PDB entry 2WTK | X-ray diffraction, 2.65 A resolution | chains E and F of the 3 polymer chains in the assembly

[Chain E]
Name: STE20-related kinase adapter protein alpha
Source organism: Homo sapiens
Notes: fragment: pseudokinase domain, residues 59-431
UniProtKB: Q7RTN6 (STRAA_HUMAN); numbering as in UniProt (aligned over 59-431)
Amino-acid sequence (373 residues; row label = number of the first residue in the row):
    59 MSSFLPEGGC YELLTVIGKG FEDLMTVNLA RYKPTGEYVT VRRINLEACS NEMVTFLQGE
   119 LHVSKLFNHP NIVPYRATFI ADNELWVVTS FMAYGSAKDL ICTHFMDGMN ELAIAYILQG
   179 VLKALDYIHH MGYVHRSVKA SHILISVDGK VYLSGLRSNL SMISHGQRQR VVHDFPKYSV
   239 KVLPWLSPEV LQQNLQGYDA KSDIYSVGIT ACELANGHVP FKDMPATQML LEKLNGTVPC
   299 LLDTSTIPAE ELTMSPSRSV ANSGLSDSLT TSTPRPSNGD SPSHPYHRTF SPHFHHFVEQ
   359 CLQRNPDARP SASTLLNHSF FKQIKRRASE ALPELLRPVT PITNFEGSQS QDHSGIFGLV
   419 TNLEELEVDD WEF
Not modelled in the structure: 59, 65-67, 280, 293-294, 299-347, 419-427
Curated features (UniProtKB/Swiss-Prot):
  - modified residue (Phosphothreonine): T329, T419
  - mutagenesis: Y185 (Y185F: Suppresses STK11/LKB1 activation without affecting complex assembly), H231 (H231A: Inhibits interaction with STK11/LKB1; when associated with A-), F233 (F233A: Inhibits interaction with STK11/LKB1; when associated with A-), L241 (L241A: Inhibits interaction with STK11/LKB1), Q251 (Q251A: Inhibits interaction with STK11/LKB1), T329 (T329A: Loss of STK11/LKB1-mediated phosphorylation), T419 (T419A: Loss of STK11/LKB1-mediated phosphorylation)
Small-molecule neighbours: AMP-PNP (ANP; phosphoaminophosphonic acid-adenylate ester): I75, G76, K77, G78, F79, M83, V85, T98, R100, T147, S148, F149, M150, G153, S154, D157, K197, S199, H200, L202, R215, K239, F415

[Chain F]
Name: Serine/threonine-protein kinase 11
Source organism: Homo sapiens
Notes: EC 2.7.11.1; fragment: kinase domain, residues 43-347
UniProtKB: Q15831 (STK11_HUMAN); numbering as in UniProt (aligned over 43-347)
Amino-acid sequence (305 residues; row label = number of the first residue in the row):
    43 AKLIGKYLMG DLLGEGSYGK VKEVLDSETL CRRAVKILKK KKLRRIPNGE ANVKKEIQLL
   103 RRLRHKNVIQ LVDVLYNEEK QKMYMVMEYC VCGMQEMLDS VPEKRFPVCQ AHGYFCQLID
   163 GLEYLHSQGI VHKDIKPGNL LLTTGGTLKI SALGVAEALH PFAADDTCRT SQGSPAFQPP
   223 EIANGLDTFS GFKVDIWSAG VTLYNITTGL YPFEGDNIYK LFENIGKGSY AIPGDCGPPL
   283 SDLLKGMLEY EPAKRFSIRQ IRQHSWFRKK HPPAEAPVPI PPSPDTKDRW RSMTVVPYLE
   343 DLHGA
Not modelled in the structure: 43-44, 120-124, 258-261, 271-272, 277-281, 316, 325-335, 341-347
Construct notes: engineered mutation A194 (Asp in Q15831)
Curated features (UniProtKB/Swiss-Prot):
  - active site: D176 (Proton acceptor)
  - binding site (ATP): L55 to V63, K78
  - modified residue: K44 (N6-acetyllysine), K48 (N6-acetyllysine), K96 (N6-acetyllysine), K97 (N6-acetyllysine), T189 (Phosphothreonine), K296 (N6-acetyllysine), K311 (N6-acetyllysine), S325 (Phosphoserine), T336 (Phosphothreonine)
  - natural variant: Y49 (Y49D: In melanoma), L50 to D53 (deletion: In PJS), V66 (V66M: In cervical carcinoma), L67 (L67P: In PJS), R86 (R86G: In sporadic cancer), R87 (R87K: In a metastatic melanoma sample), Q123 (Q123R: In sporadic cancer), G135 (G135R: In melanoma), F157 (F157S: In sporadic cancer), L160 (L160P: In cervical cancer), D162 to L164 (sequence variant, change not given here; In PJS), G163 (G163D: In TGCT), 29 further natural variant entries in UniProt
  - mutagenesis: K44 (K44R: No effect on kinase activity), K48 (K48Q: No effect on basal nucleocytoplasmic localization, but fails to translocate to the cytoplasm when coexpressed with SIRT1 ...), R74 (R74A: Impaired formation of a heterotrimeric complex with STRADA and CAB39; when associated with A-204), K78 (K78I: Loss of kinase activity, leading to greatly reduced autophosphorylation; K78M: Loss of kinase activity, leading to reduced autophosphorylation and acting as a dominant-negative mutant), K96 (K96R: No effect on kinase activity), K97 (K97R: No effect on kinase activity), T189 (T189A: Reduced phosphorylation), F204 (F204A: No effect. Impaired formation of a heterotrimeric complex with STRADA and CAB39; when associated with A-74)
Small-molecule neighbours: AMP-PNP (ANP; phosphoaminophosphonic acid-adenylate ester): L55, G56, E57, G58, S59, Y60, G61, V63, A76, K78, I111, M129, E130, Y131, C132, E138, G180, L183, A194
What the authors report for this chain:
  - mutagenesis - D194A: unchanged binding to assembly of the complex
  - post-translational modification sites: S325, T336 (citing earlier work)
  - disease-associated variants - E199K: decreased catalytic activity
  - disease-associated variants - R86G, Q123R, E199Q, A205T, D208N, T230P, S232P, Y272H, D277Y, P314H, P315S, P324L: unchanged catalytic activity

[Interface between chain E and chain F]
Residue-residue contacts (27):
  E110(E) - R106(F)  salt bridge
  H231(E) - T186(F)  hydrogen bond (side chain-backbone)
  H231(E) - G187(F)
  F233(E) - T71(F)
  F233(E) - L72(F)
  F233(E) - C73(F)  hydrophobic
  V238(E) - E70(F)
  V238(E) - T71(F)
  L241(E) - E70(F)
  L241(E) - T71(F)
  L241(E) - L72(F)  hydrophobic
  Q250(E) - R74(F)  hydrogen bond (backbone-side chain)
  Q251(E) - L72(F)  hydrogen bond (side chain-backbone)
  Q251(E) - C73(F)
  Q251(E) - R74(F)  hydrogen bond (side chain-backbone)
  Q251(E) - T186(F)
  N252(E) - T186(F)
  L253(E) - V133(F)  hydrophobic
  L253(E) - I322(F)  hydrophobic
  A284(E) - S69(F)
  A284(E) - E70(F)
  A284(E) - L72(F)
  T285(E) - S69(F)
  T285(E) - L72(F)
  M287(E) - L72(F)  hydrophobic
  L288(E) - L72(F)  hydrophobic
  L289(E) - V338(F)  hydrophobic
Interface residues without a listed pair, chain E (15 interface residues in all): L249
Interface residues without a listed pair, chain F (15 interface residues in all): L50, L67, Y131

[Summary]
The chain E/chain F interface involves 15 residues from each chain; the contacts include 4 hydrogen bonds and
1 salt bridge. Among the polar pairs are E110(E)-R106(F), H231(E)-T186(F) and Q250(E)-R74(F). Bound to chain
E: AMP-PNP. The paper reports that E199K of chain F reduces catalytic activity; modification sites S325(F) and
T336(F); 14 substitutions were tested in all.
Here chain E is STE20-related kinase adapter protein alpha and chain F is Serine/threonine-protein kinase 11,
both from Homo sapiens. Entry 2WTK (Structure of the heterotrimeric LKB1-STRADalpha-MO25alpha complex) was
determined by X-ray diffraction.
